3WPR - chains B and C of the 3 polymer chains in the assembly; structure by X-ray diffraction, 1.90 A resolution.

== Chain B (and C) ==
Protein: Trimeric autotransporter adhesin
Notes: chain C of this document is another copy of the same molecule, construct and numbering; everything in this record applies to it too
Reference sequence: K7ZP88 (K7ZP88_9GAMM); residues 3170-3332 here = UniProt positions 3170-3332
Chain sequence (229 residues; row label = number of the first residue in the row):
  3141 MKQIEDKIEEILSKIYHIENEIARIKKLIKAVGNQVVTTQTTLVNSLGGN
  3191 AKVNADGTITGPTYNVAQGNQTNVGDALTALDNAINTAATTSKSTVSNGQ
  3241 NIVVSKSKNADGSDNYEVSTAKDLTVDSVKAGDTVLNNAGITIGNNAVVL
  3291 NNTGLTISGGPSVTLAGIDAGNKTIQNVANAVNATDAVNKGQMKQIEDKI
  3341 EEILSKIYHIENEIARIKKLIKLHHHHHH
Disordered / not traced: 3141-3143, 3351-3369 (chain C: 3141, 3360-3369)
Construct notes: expression tag (3141-3169, 3333-3369)
From the paper describing this entry:
  - self-association interface (contacts with another copy of this molecule): Tyr3204

== Chain B / chain C interface ==
Pairs across the interface (179):
  Ile3144(B) with Ile3144(C), hydrophobic
  Ile3148(B) with Lys3147(C); Ile3148(C), hydrophobic
  Ile3151(B) with Ile3151(C), hydrophobic
  Leu3152(B) with Ile3151(C), hydrophobic
  Ile3155(B) with Ile3151(C), hydrophobic; Ile3155(C), hydrophobic
  Ile3162(B) with Glu3161(C); Ile3162(C), hydrophobic
  Ile3165(B) with Ile3165(C), hydrophobic
  Lys3166(B) with Glu3161(C), salt bridge; Arg3164(C); Ile3165(C)
  Ile3169(B) with Ile3165(C), hydrophobic; Ile3169(C), hydrophobic
  Val3176(B) with Gln3175(C)
  Thr3179(B) with Thr3179(C)
  Gln3180(B) with Gln3175(C), hydrogen bond; Thr3179(C), hydrogen bond
  Leu3183(B) with Thr3179(C); Thr3182(C); Leu3183(C), hydrophobic
  Leu3187(B) with Ser3186(C)
  Gly3197(B) with Gln3175(C); Thr3178(C)
  Ile3199(B) with Thr3178(C); Thr3182(C)
  Pro3202(B) with Ser3186(C)
  Asn3213(B) with Asn3185(C); Ser3186(C); Gly3188(C)
  Val3214(B) with Ser3186(C), hydrogen bond (backbone-backbone); Leu3187(C); Tyr3204(C); Val3214(C), hydrophobic
  Gly3215(B) with Leu3187(C), hydrogen bond (backbone-backbone); Tyr3204(C)
  Leu3218(B) with Tyr3204(C), hydrophobic; Val3206(C); Ala3217(C), hydrophobic; Leu3218(C), hydrophobic; Leu3221(C), hydrophobic
  Leu3221(B) with Leu3221(C), hydrophobic
  Asp3222(B) with Val3206(C); Ala3207(C), hydrogen bond (side chain-backbone); Leu3221(C)
  Ile3225(B) with Leu3221(C); Ala3224(C), hydrophobic; Ile3225(C), hydrophobic
  Ala3229(B) with Ala3228(C), hydrophobic; Ser3232(C), hydrogen bond (backbone-side chain)
  Ser3232(B) with Ser3232(C)
  Lys3233(B) with Thr3231(C); Ser3232(C)
  Ser3234(B) with Ser3234(C), hydrogen bond (backbone-side chain)
  Asn3249(B) with Thr3235(C), hydrogen bond
  Asp3251(B) with Thr3230(C)
  Ser3253(B) with Thr3230(C); Thr3231(C); Lys3233(C)
  Asp3254(B) with Ser3234(C); Thr3235(C), hydrogen bond (backbone-backbone)
  Asn3255(B) with Thr3235(C), hydrogen bond; Val3236(C); Ser3237(C), hydrogen bond
  Tyr3256(B) with Thr3235(C), hydrogen bond (backbone-backbone); Val3236(C); Ser3237(C), hydrogen bond (backbone-backbone)
  Glu3257(B) with Ser3237(C); Asn3238(C); Gly3239(C)
  Val3258(B) with Val3236(C), hydrophobic; Ser3237(C), hydrogen bond (backbone-backbone); Asn3238(C); Gly3239(C), hydrogen bond (backbone-backbone); Ile3242(C)
  Ser3259(B) with Gly3239(C); Gln3240(C), hydrogen bond (side chain-backbone); Ile3242(C)
  Thr3260(B) with Gln3240(C), hydrogen bond (backbone-backbone); Asn3241(C), hydrogen bond; Ile3242(C)
  Lys3262(B) with Val3266(C); Asp3267(C), salt bridge; Ser3268(C), hydrogen bond (backbone-backbone)
  Asp3263(B) with Asp3267(C); Ser3268(C), hydrogen bond
  Leu3264(B) with Val3266(C), hydrophobic; Ser3268(C), hydrogen bond (backbone-backbone); Val3269(C); Lys3270(C), hydrogen bond (backbone-backbone)
  Thr3265(B) with Lys3270(C)
  Val3266(B) with Val3269(C), hydrophobic; Lys3270(C), hydrogen bond (backbone-backbone); Ala3271(C); Gly3272(C)
  Asp3267(B) with Ala3271(C)
  Val3269(B) with Val3269(C), hydrophobic
  Leu3276(B) with Val3269(C), hydrophobic; Thr3274(C)
  Asn3277(B) with Ala3271(C); Thr3274(C), hydrogen bond (backbone-side chain)
  Asn3278(B) with Ala3271(C), hydrogen bond (backbone-backbone); Gly3272(C); Asp3273(C), hydrogen bond (side chain-backbone); Thr3274(C), hydrogen bond (backbone-side chain)
  Ala3279(B) with Thr3274(C)
  Gly3280(B) with Thr3274(C), hydrogen bond (backbone-side chain); Ile3283(C)
  Ile3281(B) with Ile3281(C), hydrophobic
  Leu3290(B) with Ile3283(C); Val3288(C), hydrophobic; Leu3295(C), hydrophobic
  Asn3291(B) with Ile3283(C); Val3288(C)
  Asn3292(B) with Ile3283(C); Val3288(C)
  Thr3293(B) with Val3288(C); Ile3297(C)
  Gly3294(B) with Val3288(C); Ile3297(C)
  Leu3295(B) with Leu3295(C), hydrophobic
  Val3303(B) with Ile3297(C); Pro3301(C), hydrophobic
  Thr3304(B) with Ile3297(C); Pro3301(C)
  Leu3305(B) with Ile3297(C), hydrophobic; Ser3298(C); Gly3299(C); Gly3300(C); Lys3313(C), hydrogen bond (backbone-side chain)
  Ala3306(B) with Lys3313(C)
  Ile3308(B) with Ile3308(C), hydrophobic; Ala3310(C), hydrophobic; Thr3314(C); Ile3315(C); Gln3316(C), hydrogen bond (backbone-backbone)
  Asp3309(B) with Gln3316(C); Asn3317(C)
  Ala3310(B) with Gln3316(C), hydrogen bond (backbone-backbone); Asn3317(C); Val3318(C), hydrophobic
  Gly3311(B) with Asn3317(C)
  Asn3312(B) with Asn3317(C), hydrogen bond (backbone-backbone); Ala3319(C)
  Lys3313(B) with Asn3317(C); Ala3319(C), hydrogen bond (backbone-backbone)
  Thr3314(B) with Ala3319(C); Asn3320(C); Asp3326(C)
  Ile3315(B) with Ile3315(C), hydrophobic; Thr3325(C); Asp3326(C); Ala3327(C), hydrogen bond (backbone-backbone)
  Gln3316(B) with Thr3325(C); Asp3326(C)
  Asn3317(B) with Thr3325(C), hydrogen bond (backbone-backbone)
  Val3318(B) with Thr3325(C), hydrogen bond (backbone-backbone)
  Val3328(B) with Ala3327(C); Val3328(C), hydrogen bond (backbone-backbone)
  Asn3329(B) with Ala3324(C); Thr3325(C); Asp3326(C)
  Lys3330(B) with Ala3321(C); Val3322(C); Asn3323(C); Ala3324(C), hydrogen bond (backbone-backbone); Asp3326(C), hydrogen bond (backbone-backbone); Val3328(C)
  Gly3331(B) with Ala3324(C), hydrogen bond (backbone-backbone)
  Met3333(B) with Gln3332(C); Ile3336(C), hydrophobic
  Ile3340(B) with Ile3336(C), hydrophobic; Ile3340(C), hydrophobic; Ile3343(C), hydrophobic
  Ile3343(B) with Ile3343(C), hydrophobic
  Leu3344(B) with Ile3343(C), hydrophobic
  Ile3347(B) with Ile3343(C), hydrophobic
  Ile3350(B) with Ile3350(C), hydrophobic
Other interface residues (no listed pair), chain B (94 interface residues in all): Ile3158, Glu3159, Val3172, Thr3212, Thr3219, Val3236, Ile3242, Gly3252, Ala3261, Gly3307, Ile3336, Glu3337
Other interface residues (no listed pair), chain C (99 interface residues in all): Lys3154, Ile3158, Val3172, Val3176, Gly3189, Asn3205, Val3258, Leu3264, Leu3276, Ala3287, Leu3290, Val3303, Asp3309, Lys3339, Lys3346, Ile3347

== In short ==
The interface between chain B and chain C involves 94 residues on one side and 99 on the other; the contacts
include 40 hydrogen bonds and 2 salt bridges. Among the polar pairs are Lys3166(B)-Glu3161(C),
Lys3262(B)-Asp3267(C) and Gln3180(B)-Gln3175(C). From the paper: a self-association interface involving
Tyr3204(B).
Both chains are Trimeric autotransporter adhesin. Entry 3WPR (Acinetobacter sp. Tol 5 AtaA N-terminal half of
C-terminal stalk fused to GCN4 adaptors (CstalkN)) was determined by X-ray diffraction (same publication as
3WP8, 3WPA, 3WPO, 3WPP and 3WQA).
